PDB entry 3SZP | X-ray diffraction, 2.20 A resolution | chains A and B

[Chain A (and B)]
Name: Transcriptional regulator, LysR family
Source organism: Vibrio cholerae
Notes: chain B of this document is another copy of the same molecule, construct and numbering; everything in this record applies to it too
UniProtKB: Q9KT56 (Q9KT56_VIBCH); residues 1-291 here correspond to UniProt positions 9-299 (UniProt number = residue number + 8)
Sequence (291 residues; each row starts with the number of its first residue):
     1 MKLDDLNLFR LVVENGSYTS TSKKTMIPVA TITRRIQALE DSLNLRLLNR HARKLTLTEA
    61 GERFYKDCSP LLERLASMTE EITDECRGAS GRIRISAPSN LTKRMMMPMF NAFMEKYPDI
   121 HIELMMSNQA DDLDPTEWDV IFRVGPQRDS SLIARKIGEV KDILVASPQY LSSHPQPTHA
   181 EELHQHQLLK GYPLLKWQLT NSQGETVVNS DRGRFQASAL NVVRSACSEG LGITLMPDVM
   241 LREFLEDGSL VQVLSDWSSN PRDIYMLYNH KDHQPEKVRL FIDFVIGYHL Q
Unresolved in the structure: 291 (chain B: 148-149, 291)
Reported in the primary citation:
  - mutagenesis - P98D, N100E, L101E, P193D, L220E: increased signaling in response to non-permissive pH of 8.5
  - mutagenesis - L101N, P193A: abolished signaling in response to tcpPH promoter
  - mutagenesis - N128E, V144E, L194E, P237D, R262E: abolished signaling
  - mutagenesis - Y192E, M240E: unchanged signaling
  - mutagenesis - C227S: increased signaling in response to aerobic conditions
  - mutagenesis - C227S: unchanged signaling in response to pH

[Interface between chain A and chain B]
Pairs across the interface (85):
  Ser-17(A) / Asp-132(B)  hydrogen bond
  Thr-19(A) / Gln-129(B)
  Thr-19(A) / Asp-132(B)  hydrogen bond
  Ser-22(A) / Gln-129(B)  hydrogen bond
  Ser-22(A) / Tyr-192(B)  hydrogen bond
  Lys-23(A) / Gln-129(B)  hydrogen bond
  Met-26(A) / Tyr-192(B)
  Met-26(A) / Leu-195(B)
  Met-26(A) / Gln-216(B)
  Met-26(A) / Ala-217(B)
  Met-26(A) / Ser-218(B)
  Ile-27(A) / Tyr-192(B)
  Pro-28(A) / Tyr-192(B)
  Pro-28(A) / Pro-193(B)
  Val-29(A) / Asp-131(B)
  Arg-53(A) / Asp-132(B)  hydrogen bond (side chain-backbone)
  Arg-53(A) / Leu-133(B)  hydrogen bond (side chain-backbone)
  Arg-53(A) / Asp-134(B)
  Arg-53(A) / Pro-135(B)
  Arg-92(A) / Arg-212(B)
  Lys-103(A) / Asn-221(B)
  Lys-103(A) / Val-222(B)
  Lys-103(A) / Arg-224(B)
  Met-107(A) / Phe-215(B)  hydrophobic
  Met-107(A) / Val-222(B)
  Met-107(A) / Ser-225(B)
  Asn-111(A) / Ser-225(B)  hydrogen bond
  Asn-111(A) / Ala-226(B)
  Asn-111(A) / Glu-229(B)
  Asn-111(A) / Leu-231(B)
  Met-114(A) / Arg-214(B)  hydrogen bond (backbone-side chain)
  Met-114(A) / Phe-215(B)  hydrophobic
  Met-114(A) / Leu-231(B)  hydrophobic
  Glu-115(A) / Arg-214(B)
  Glu-115(A) / Leu-231(B)
  Pro-118(A) / Gln-187(B)  hydrogen bond (backbone-side chain)
  Pro-118(A) / Arg-214(B)
  His-121(A) / Gly-213(B)
  His-121(A) / Arg-214(B)
  Ile-122(A) / Arg-214(B)  hydrogen bond (backbone-backbone)
  Ile-122(A) / Phe-215(B)
  Ile-122(A) / Gln-216(B)  hydrogen bond (backbone-backbone)
  Glu-123(A) / Gln-216(B)
  Leu-124(A) / Phe-215(B)  hydrophobic
  Leu-124(A) / Gln-216(B)  hydrogen bond (backbone-backbone)
  Leu-124(A) / Ala-217(B)
  Leu-124(A) / Ser-218(B)  hydrogen bond (backbone-backbone)
  Met-125(A) / Ser-218(B)
  Met-126(A) / Ser-218(B)  hydrogen bond (backbone-side chain)
  Met-126(A) / Ala-219(B)  hydrophobic
  Met-126(A) / Val-222(B)  hydrophobic
  Arg-212(A) / Arg-92(B)  hydrogen bond (backbone-side chain)
  Arg-212(A) / Glu-123(B)  salt bridge
  Gly-213(A) / Arg-92(B)  hydrogen bond (backbone-side chain)
  Gly-213(A) / His-121(B)
  Arg-214(A) / Met-114(B)  hydrogen bond (side chain-backbone)
  Arg-214(A) / Glu-115(B)
  Arg-214(A) / Pro-118(B)
  Arg-214(A) / His-121(B)
  Arg-214(A) / Ile-122(B)  hydrogen bond (backbone-backbone)
  Phe-215(A) / Met-107(B)  hydrophobic
  Phe-215(A) / Met-114(B)  hydrophobic
  Phe-215(A) / Ile-122(B)
  Phe-215(A) / Leu-124(B)  hydrophobic
  Gln-216(A) / Arg-92(B)  hydrogen bond
  Gln-216(A) / Ile-122(B)  hydrogen bond (backbone-backbone)
  Gln-216(A) / Glu-123(B)
  Gln-216(A) / Leu-124(B)  hydrogen bond (backbone-backbone)
  Ala-217(A) / Leu-124(B)
  Ser-218(A) / Leu-124(B)  hydrogen bond (backbone-backbone)
  Ser-218(A) / Met-125(B)  hydrogen bond
  Ser-218(A) / Met-126(B)  hydrogen bond (side chain-backbone)
  Ala-219(A) / Met-126(B)
  Asn-221(A) / Lys-103(B)
  Val-222(A) / Met-107(B)
  Val-222(A) / Met-126(B)  hydrophobic
  Arg-224(A) / Lys-103(B)
  Ser-225(A) / Lys-103(B)
  Ser-225(A) / Met-107(B)
  Ser-225(A) / Asn-111(B)  hydrogen bond
  Ala-226(A) / Asn-111(B)
  Glu-229(A) / Asn-111(B)
  Leu-231(A) / Asn-111(B)
  Leu-231(A) / Met-114(B)  hydrophobic
  Leu-231(A) / Glu-115(B)
Also at the interface, not in a pair above, chain A (41 interface residues in all): Thr-102, Ile-120, Gln-169, Gln-187
Also at the interface, not in a pair above, chain B (40 interface residues in all): Thr-102, Ile-120
Interface features reported in the paper:
  - specific contacts: Ser-22(A)/Tyr-192(B) (hydrogen bond)
  - interface residues, chain A: Ser-22(A), Met-26(A)

[In short]
The interface between chain A and chain B involves 41 residues on one side and 40 on the other, with 26
hydrogen bonds and 1 salt bridge. Polar contacts include Arg-212(A)/Glu-123(B), Ser-17(A)/Asp-132(B) and
Thr-19(A)/Asp-132(B). The paper describes a hydrogen bond between Ser-22(A) and Tyr-192(B). The paper reports
that P98D, N100E and L101E of chain A, among others, increase signaling in response to non-permissive pH of
8.5; interface residues Ser-22(A) and Met-26(A); 15 substitutions were tested in all.
Both chains are Transcriptional regulator, LysR family (Vibrio cholerae). Entry 3SZP (Full-length structure of
the Vibrio cholerae virulence activator, AphB, a member of the LTTR protein family) was determined by X-ray
diffraction together with 3T1B from the same study.
